5B1O - chains A and B; structure by X-ray diffraction, 2.30 A resolution.

# Chain A (and B)
Molecule: Osmolarity sensor protein EnvZ
From: Escherichia coli
Notes: EC 2.7.13.3, 2.7.3.-; fragment: DHP domain; chain B of this document is another copy of the same molecule, construct and numbering; everything in this record applies to it too
UniProt: A0A0K5ZMN4 (A0A0K5ZMN4_ECOLX); residues 223-289 here = UniProt positions 223-289
Chain sequence (69 residues; each row starts with the number of its first residue):
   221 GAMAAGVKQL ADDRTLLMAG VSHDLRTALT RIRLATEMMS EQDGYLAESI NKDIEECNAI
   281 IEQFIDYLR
Disordered / not traced: 221, 287-289 (chain B: 221-228, 287-289)
Sequence notes: expression tag (221-222); engineered mutation A248 (Pro in A0A0K5ZMN4)
What the authors report for this chain:
  - post-translational modification sites: H243 (citing earlier work)
  - mutagenesis - L245A, L249A, R251A, I280A, I281A: decreased catalytic activity
  - mutagenesis - M238A, A239D, S242A, D244A, R246A, E257A, N278A, E282A, I285A, D286A, Y287A, R289A: unchanged catalytic activity
  - mutagenesis - S242A, D244A: abolished binding to waldiomycin
  - mutagenesis - T247A: decreased binding to waldiomycin
  - mutagenesis - R234A: unchanged binding to Waldiomycin
  - mutagenesis - E257A: unchanged binding to waldiomycin

# How chain A and chain B interact
Pairs across the interface (51):
  R234(A) - L230(B)
  R234(A) - R234(B)
  L237(A) - F284(B)  hydrophobic
  M238(A) - F284(B)
  V241(A) - I280(B)  hydrophobic
  V241(A) - F284(B)  hydrophobic
  V241(A) - I285(B)  hydrophobic
  D244(A) - I280(B)
  L245(A) - L245(B)  hydrophobic
  L245(A) - C277(B)
  L245(A) - I280(B)  hydrophobic
  A248(A) - D273(B)
  A248(A) - C277(B)  hydrophobic
  R251(A) - K272(B)
  R251(A) - D273(B)  salt bridge
  R251(A) - E276(B)  salt bridge
  I252(A) - I270(B)  hydrophobic
  I252(A) - D273(B)
  I252(A) - I274(B)  hydrophobic
  A255(A) - L266(B)
  A255(A) - I270(B)  hydrophobic
  M258(A) - L266(B)
  M259(A) - M259(B)  hydrophobic
  M259(A) - D263(B)
  M259(A) - L266(B)  hydrophobic
  S260(A) - D263(B)  hydrogen bond
  D263(A) - S260(B)  hydrogen bond (side chain-backbone)
  D263(A) - D263(B)
  L266(A) - A255(B)
  L266(A) - M258(B)
  L266(A) - M259(B)
  S269(A) - R251(B)  hydrogen bond
  I270(A) - I252(B)  hydrophobic
  I270(A) - A255(B)  hydrophobic
  D273(A) - A248(B)
  D273(A) - R251(B)  salt bridge
  D273(A) - I252(B)
  I274(A) - I252(B)  hydrophobic
  E276(A) - R251(B)  salt bridge
  C277(A) - L245(B)  hydrophobic
  C277(A) - A248(B)  hydrophobic
  I280(A) - V241(B)  hydrophobic
  I280(A) - D244(B)
  I280(A) - L245(B)  hydrophobic
  F284(A) - R234(B)
  F284(A) - L237(B)  hydrophobic
  F284(A) - M238(B)
  F284(A) - V241(B)  hydrophobic
  I285(A) - M238(B)  hydrophobic
  I285(A) - V241(B)  hydrophobic
  I285(A) - I285(B)  hydrophobic
Other interface residues (no listed pair), chain A (27 interface residues in all): L249, T256, I281
Other interface residues (no listed pair), chain B (29 interface residues in all): L249, T256, Q262, I281

# Overview
27 residues of chain A face 29 of chain B across their interface, with 3 hydrogen bonds and 4 salt bridges.
Among the polar pairs are R251(A)-D273(B), R251(A)-E276(B) and S260(A)-D263(B). From the paper: L245A, L249A
and R251A of chain A, among others, reduce catalytic activity; a modification site at H243(A); 19
substitutions were tested in all.
Both chains are Osmolarity sensor protein EnvZ (Escherichia coli). Entry 5B1O (DHp domain structure of EnvZ
P248A mutant) was determined by X-ray diffraction, deposited together with 5B1N.
